8XVI - chains A and B of the 6 polymer chains in the assembly; structure by electron microscopy, 3.32 A resolution.

== Chain A ==
Protein: Isoform Gnas-2 of Guanine nucleotide-binding protein G(s) subunit alpha isoforms short
From: Homo sapiens
Sequence (261 residues; each row starts with the number of its first residue; note: 131 numbers in that range are skipped by the numbering (no residue carries them; nothing is unmodelled there); numbers below 1 keep their minus sign (His-7 is residue -7)):
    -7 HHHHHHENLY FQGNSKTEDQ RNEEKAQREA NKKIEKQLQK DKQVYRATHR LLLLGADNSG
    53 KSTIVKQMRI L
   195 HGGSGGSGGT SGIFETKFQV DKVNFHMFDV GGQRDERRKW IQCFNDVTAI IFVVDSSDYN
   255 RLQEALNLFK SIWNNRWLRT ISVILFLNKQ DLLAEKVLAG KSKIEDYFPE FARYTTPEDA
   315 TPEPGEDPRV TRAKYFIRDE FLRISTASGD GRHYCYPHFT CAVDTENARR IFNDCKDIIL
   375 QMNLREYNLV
Not modelled in the structure: -7 to 8, 195-205

== Chain B ==
Protein: Guanine nucleotide-binding protein G(I)/G(S)/G(T) subunit beta-1
From: Homo sapiens
UniProtKB: P62873 (GBB1_HUMAN); residues 2-340 here = UniProt positions 2-340
Sequence (346 residues; each row starts with the number of its first residue; numbers below 1 keep their minus sign (Ile-5 is residue -5)):
    -5 IGRARGFSEL DQLRQEAEQL KNQIRDARKA CADATLSQIT NNIDPVGRIQ MRTRRTLRGH
    55 LAKIYAMHWG TDSRLLVSAS QDGKLIIWDS YTTNKVHAIP LRSSWVMTCA YAPSGNYVAC
   115 GGLDNICSIY NLKTREGNVR VSRELAGHTG YLSCCRFLDD NQIVTSSGDT TCALWDIETG
   175 QQTTTFTGHT GDVMSLSLAP DTRLFVSGAC DASAKLWDVR EGMCRQTFTG HESDINAICF
   235 FPNGNAFATG SDDATCRLFD LRADQELMTY SHDNIICGIT SVSFSKSGRL LLAGYDDFNC
   295 NVWDALKADR AGVLAGHDNR VSCLGVTDDG MAVATGSWDS FLKIWN
Not modelled in the structure: -5 to 2
Differences from the reference sequence: expression tag (-5 to 1)
Curated features (UniProtKB/Swiss-Prot):
  - modified residue: Ser2 (N-acetylserine), His266 (Phosphohistidine)
  - natural variant: Leu30 (L30F: In MRD42; uncertain significance), Arg52 (R52G: In MRD42), Gly64 (G64V: In MRD42), Asp76 (D76E: In MRD42; D76G: In MRD42), Gly77 (G77S: In MRD42), Lys78 (K78R: In MRD42), Ile80 (I80N: In MRD42; I80T: In MRD42), His91 (H91R: In MRD42; uncertain significance), Ala92 (A92T: In MRD42), Pro94 (P94S: In MRD42), Leu95 (L95P: In MRD42), Arg96 (R96L: In MRD42), 5 further natural variant entries in UniProt

== Interface between chain A and chain B ==
Residue-residue contacts (33):
  Gln19(A) with Thr86(B), hydrogen bond; Asn88(B), hydrogen bond
  Asn23(A) with Asn88(B); Lys89(B), hydrogen bond (side chain-backbone)
  Ile26(A) with Lys89(B); Ala92(B), hydrophobic
  Glu27(A) with Lys89(B), salt bridge
  Leu30(A) with Gly53(B)
  Asp33(A) with Lys78(B), salt bridge
  Lys34(A) with Leu55(B)
  Tyr37(A) with Leu55(B), hydrophobic; Asp76(B)
  Ile207(A) with Trp99(B); Leu117(B), hydrophobic
  Phe222(A) with Trp99(B), hydrophobic
  Gln227(A) with Leu117(B); Asn119(B); Gly144(B); Tyr145(B)
  Arg228(A) with Gly162(B), hydrogen bond (side chain-backbone); Gly185(B); Asp186(B), salt bridge
  Lys233(A) with Tyr145(B); Met188(B); Cys204(B); Asp228(B), salt bridge
  Cys237(A) with Tyr59(B); Trp99(B)
  Asn239(A) with Lys57(B)
  Arg270(A) with Asp290(B), salt bridge
  Trp271(A) with Asp290(B); Arg314(B); Trp332(B), hydrophobic
Other interface residues (no listed pair), chain A (24 interface residues in all): Ala22, Gly226, Glu230, Arg232, Trp234, Gln236, Phe238
Other interface residues (no listed pair), chain B (34 interface residues in all): Arg52, Ala56, Gln75, Ile80, Asp83, Val90, Met101, Thr143, Asp163, Thr164

== Overview ==
24 residues of chain A face 34 of chain B across their interface; the contacts include 4 hydrogen bonds and 5
salt bridges. Polar pairs include Glu27(A)-Lys89(B), Asp33(A)-Lys78(B) and Arg228(A)-Asp186(B).
Here chain A is Isoform Gnas-2 of Guanine nucleotide-binding protein G(s) subunit alpha isoforms short and
chain B is Guanine nucleotide-binding protein G(I)/G(S)/G(T) subunit beta-1, both from Homo sapiens. Entry
8XVI (Cryo-EM structure of ETAR bound with Endothelin1) was determined by electron microscopy (same
publication as 8XVE and 8XVH).
